7XXA - chains E and B of the 5 polymer chains in the assembly; structure by electron microscopy, 3.09 A resolution.

Chain E:
Name: IgG receptor FcRn large subunit p51
From: Homo sapiens
Reference sequence: P55899 (FCGRN_HUMAN); residues 5-267 here correspond to UniProt positions 28-290 (UniProt number = residue number + 23)
Amino-acid sequence (263 residues; numbered 5 to 267; the number before each row is that of its first residue):
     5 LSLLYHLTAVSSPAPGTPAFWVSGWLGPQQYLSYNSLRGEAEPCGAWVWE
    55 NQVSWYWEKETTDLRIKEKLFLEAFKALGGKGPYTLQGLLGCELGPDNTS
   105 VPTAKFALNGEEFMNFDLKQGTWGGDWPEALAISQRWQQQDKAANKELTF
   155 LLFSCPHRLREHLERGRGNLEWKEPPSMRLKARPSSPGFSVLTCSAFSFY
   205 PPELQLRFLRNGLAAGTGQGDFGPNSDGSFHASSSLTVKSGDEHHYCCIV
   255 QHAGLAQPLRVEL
Not modelled in the structure: 18-21, 48-59, 99-104, 171-267
Curated features (UniProtKB/Swiss-Prot):
  - glycosylation: Asn102 (N-linked (GlcNAc...) asparagine)

Chain B:
Name: VP2
From: Echovirus E18
Amino-acid sequence (260 residues; row label = number of the first residue in the row):
     1 SPSAEECGYSDRVRSMTLGNSTITTQESANVVVGYGEWPSYLSDKEATAE
    51 DQPTQPDVATCRFYTLESVQWEKSSPGWWWKFPEALKNMGLFGQNMHYHY
   101 LGRAGYTIHVQCNASKFHQGCLLVVCVPEAEMGCADTSTTFPATELTTEE
   151 EPHVFTSDSITGKKVQAAVCNAGMGVGVGNLTIFPHQWINLRTNNSATIV
   201 MPYINSVPMDNMFRHYNFTLMIIPFAPLNFNEGATAYVPVTVTIAPMYAE
   251 YNGLRLASTQ
Not modelled in the structure: 1-10

Interface between chain E and chain B:
Contacting residue pairs (11; chain E residue first):
  Phe79(E) - Lys163(B)
  Lys80(E) - Ser138(B)
  Lys80(E) - Thr139(B)
  Lys80(E) - Thr140(B)  hydrogen bond (backbone-backbone)
  Ala81(E) - Thr140(B)
  Leu82(E) - Lys163(B)
  Gly83(E) - Thr140(B)
  Gly83(E) - Pro142(B)
  Gly83(E) - Lys163(B)
  Gly84(E) - Lys163(B)
  Arg140(E) - Ser138(B)  hydrogen bond (side chain-backbone)
Other interface residues (no listed pair), chain B (6 interface residues in all): Phe141
From the paper, about this interface:
  - pairs named by the authors: Lys80(E)-Thr140(B) (hydrogen bond), Arg140(E)-Ser138(B) (hydrogen bond)

Summary:
The interface between chain E and chain B involves 7 residues on one side and 6 on the other, with 2 hydrogen
bonds. Among the polar pairs are Arg140(E)-Ser138(B) and Lys80(E)-Thr140(B). The paper describes hydrogen
bonds between Lys80(E) and Thr140(B) and Arg140(E) and Ser138(B).
Here chain E is IgG receptor FcRn large subunit p51 (Homo sapiens) and chain B is VP2 (Echovirus E18). Entry
7XXA (Complex of Echo 18 and FcRn at pH7.4) was determined by electron microscopy (same publication as 7XXG
and 7XXJ).
